PDB entry 8K3Z | electron microscopy, 2.81 A resolution | chains B and C of the 6 polymer chains in the assembly

# Chain B
Protein: Guanine nucleotide-binding protein G(I)/G(S)/G(T) subunit beta-1
From: Homo sapiens
UniProtKB: P62873 (GBB1_HUMAN); numbering as in UniProt (aligned over 3-340)
Sequence (338 residues; row label = number of the first residue in the row):
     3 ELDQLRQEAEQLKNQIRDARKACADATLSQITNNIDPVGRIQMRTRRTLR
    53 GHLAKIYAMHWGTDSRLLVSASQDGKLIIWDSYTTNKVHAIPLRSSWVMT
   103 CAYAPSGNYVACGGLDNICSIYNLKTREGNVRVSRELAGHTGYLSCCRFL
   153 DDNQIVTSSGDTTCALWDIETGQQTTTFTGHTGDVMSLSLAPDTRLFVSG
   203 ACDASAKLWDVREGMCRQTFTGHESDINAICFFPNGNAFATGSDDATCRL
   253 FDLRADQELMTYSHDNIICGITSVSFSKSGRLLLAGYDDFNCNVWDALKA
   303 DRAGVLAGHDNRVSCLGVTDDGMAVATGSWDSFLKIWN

# Chain C
Protein: Guanine nucleotide-binding protein G(i) subunit alpha-1
From: Homo sapiens
UniProtKB: P63096 (GNAI1_HUMAN); residue numbers follow UniProt; this construct covers 1-354
Sequence (354 residues; each row starts with the number of its first residue):
     1 MGCTLSAEDKAAVERSKMIDRNLREDGEKAAREVKLLLLGAGESGKSTIV
    51 KQMKIIHEAGYSEEECKQYKAVVYSNTIQSIIAIIRAMGRLKIDFGDSAR
   101 ADDARQLFVLAGAAEEGFMTAELAGVIKRLWKDSGVQACFNRSREYQLND
   151 SAAYYLNDLDRIAQPNYIPTQQDVLRTRVKTTGIVETHFTFKDLHFKMFD
   201 VGGQRSERKKWIHCFEGVTAIIFCVALSDYDLVLAEDEEMNRMHESMKLF
   251 DSICNNKWFTDTSIILFLNKKDLFEEKIKKSPLTICYPEYAGSNTYEEAA
   301 AYIQCQFEDLNKRKDTKEIYTHFTCATDTKNVQFVFDAVTDVIIKNNLKD
   351 CGLF
Unresolved in the structure: 59-179

# How chain B and chain C interact
Residue-residue contacts (52; chain B residue first):
  Gly53(B) - Leu23(C)
  Leu55(B) - Leu23(C)
  Leu55(B) - Gly27(C)
  Lys57(B) - His213(C)  hydrogen bond (side chain-backbone)
  Lys57(B) - Glu216(C)  salt bridge
  Tyr59(B) - His213(C)  hydrogen bond
  Tyr59(B) - Cys214(C)
  Gln75(B) - Cys214(C)  hydrogen bond
  Lys78(B) - Leu23(C)
  Lys78(B) - Asp26(C)  salt bridge
  Ile80(B) - Leu23(C)  hydrophobic
  Asn88(B) - Val13(C)
  Asn88(B) - Ser16(C)
  Lys89(B) - Ser16(C)  hydrogen bond (backbone-side chain)
  Lys89(B) - Ile19(C)
  Lys89(B) - Asp20(C)  salt bridge
  Lys89(B) - Leu23(C)
  Val90(B) - Arg15(C)  hydrogen bond (backbone-side chain)
  His91(B) - Arg15(C)
  Ala92(B) - Ile19(C)  hydrophobic
  Trp99(B) - Ile184(C)
  Trp99(B) - Glu186(C)
  Trp99(B) - Phe199(C)  hydrophobic
  Trp99(B) - Cys214(C)
  Trp99(B) - Phe215(C)  hydrophobic
  Leu117(B) - Gly183(C)
  Leu117(B) - Ile184(C)
  Leu117(B) - Gln204(C)  hydrogen bond (backbone-side chain)
  Asn119(B) - Thr181(C)  hydrogen bond (side chain-backbone)
  Asn119(B) - Thr182(C)
  Asn119(B) - Gly183(C)
  Asn119(B) - Gln204(C)  hydrogen bond
  Ala140(B) - Lys180(C)
  Gly141(B) - Lys180(C)
  His142(B) - Thr181(C)
  Thr143(B) - Thr181(C)
  Tyr145(B) - Gln204(C)
  Tyr145(B) - Ser206(C)
  Tyr145(B) - Lys210(C)
  Tyr145(B) - Trp211(C)
  Gly162(B) - Ser206(C)
  Asp186(B) - Ser206(C)
  Asp186(B) - Glu207(C)  hydrogen bond (side chain-backbone)
  Met188(B) - Lys210(C)
  Cys204(B) - Lys210(C)
  Asp228(B) - Lys209(C)  salt bridge
  Asp228(B) - Lys210(C)  salt bridge
  Asn230(B) - Lys210(C)  hydrogen bond
  Asp246(B) - Lys210(C)  salt bridge
  Arg314(B) - Trp258(C)
  Trp332(B) - His213(C)
  Trp332(B) - Trp258(C)  hydrophobic
Interface residues without a listed pair, chain B (33 interface residues in all): Ser97, Ser98, Met101, Asp118
Interface residues without a listed pair, chain C (27 interface residues in all): Ala12

# In short
33 residues of chain B face 27 of chain C across their interface; the contacts include 10 hydrogen bonds and 6
salt bridges. Polar pairs include Lys57(B)-Glu216(C), Lys78(B)-Asp26(C) and Lys89(B)-Asp20(C).
Here chain B is Guanine nucleotide-binding protein G(I)/G(S)/G(T) subunit beta-1 and chain C is Guanine
nucleotide-binding protein G(i) subunit alpha-1, both from Homo sapiens. Entry 8K3Z (Cryo-EM structure of
CXCR4 in complex with CXCL12) was determined by electron microscopy.
